Entry 3ZBW (X-ray diffraction, 1.80 A resolution); this record covers chains A and B.

# Chain A (and B)
Molecule: Angiogenin-3
From: Mus musculus
Notes: EC 3.1.27.-; chain B of this document is another copy of the same molecule, construct and numbering; everything in this record applies to it too
UniProt: P97802 (ANG3_MOUSE); residues 1-121 here correspond to UniProt positions 25-145 (UniProt number = residue number + 24)
Sequence (121 residues; row label = number of the first residue in the row):
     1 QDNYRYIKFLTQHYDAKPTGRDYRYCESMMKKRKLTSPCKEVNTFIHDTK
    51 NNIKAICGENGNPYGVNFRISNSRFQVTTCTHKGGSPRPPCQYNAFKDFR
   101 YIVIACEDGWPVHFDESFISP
Not modelled in the structure: 1 (chain B: fully traced)
Construct notes: conflict N62 (Arg86 in P97802)
Cystine bridges: C26-C80, C39-C91, C57-C106
Bound ions: Zn2+: E41, H82 (together with acetic acid)
UniProt features mapped onto this chain:
  - motif: K31 to L35 (Nucleolar localization signal)
  - active site: H13 (Proton acceptor), H113 (Proton donor)
  - binding site (Zn(2+)): E41, H82
  - site: K40 (Critical for catalytic activity)
  - modified residue: Q1 (Pyrrolidone carboxylic acid)
Reported in the primary citation:
  - catalytic residues: H13, K40, H113
  - contacts within the chain: T44-E116 (hydrogen bond)
  - Zn2+ coordination: Y14, E41, H82
  - binding site for sulfate ion: Q12, H13, K40, H113, F114
  - conformationally variable residues (side-chain flip): H113

# How chain A and chain B interact
Contacting residue pairs (18; chain A residue first):
  A16(A) - T49(B)
  A16(A) - N51(B)
  P18(A) - N51(B)
  H47(A) - N52(B)  hydrogen bond (backbone-side chain)
  D48(A) - D48(B)
  D48(A) - T49(B)
  T49(A) - A16(B)
  T49(A) - D48(B)
  T49(A) - T49(B)
  N51(A) - A16(B)
  N51(A) - P18(B)
  N52(A) - H47(B)  hydrogen bond (side chain-backbone)
  N52(A) - D48(B)
  N52(A) - Q76(B)
  N60(A) - Q76(B)
  S73(A) - F99(B)
  Q76(A) - N60(B)
  F99(A) - S73(B)
Other interface residues (no listed pair), chain A (12 interface residues in all): K17
Other interface residues (no listed pair), chain B (12 interface residues in all): K17

# Summary
Chain A and chain B each contribute 12 residues to their interface, with 2 hydrogen bonds. The hydrogen-bonded
pair is H47(A)-N52(B). The paper reports catalytic residues H13(A), K40(A) and H113(A); a binding site for
sulfate ion at Q12(A), H13(A) and K40(A) among others.
Chain A and chain B are both Angiogenin-3 (Mus musculus); the structure, Crystal Structure of murine
Angiogenin-3, was determined by X-ray diffraction together with 3ZBV from the same study.
